Entry 5LGO (X-ray diffraction, 1.12 A resolution); this record covers chain A.

[Chain A]
Molecule: Cationic trypsin
From: Bos taurus
Notes: EC 3.4.21.4
UniProt: P00760 (TRY1_BOVIN); the construct lacks a stretch of the UniProt sequence and is renumbered around it, so the offset changes along the chain: 16-34 = UniProt 24-42; 37-67 = UniProt 43-73; 69-125 = UniProt 74-130; 127-130 = UniProt 131-134; 6 more segments
Amino-acid sequence (223 residues; each row starts with the number of its first residue; note: 10 numbers in that range are skipped by the numbering (no residue carries them; nothing is unmodelled there)):
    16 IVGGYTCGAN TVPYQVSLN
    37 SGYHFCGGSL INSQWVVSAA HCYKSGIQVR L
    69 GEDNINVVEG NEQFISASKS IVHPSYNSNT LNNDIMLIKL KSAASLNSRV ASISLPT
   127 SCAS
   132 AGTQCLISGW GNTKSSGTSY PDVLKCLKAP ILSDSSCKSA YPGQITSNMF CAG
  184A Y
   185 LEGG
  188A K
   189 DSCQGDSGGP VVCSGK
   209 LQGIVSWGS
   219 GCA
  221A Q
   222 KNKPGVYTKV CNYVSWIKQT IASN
Disulfides: Cys22-Cys157, Cys42-Cys58, Cys128-Cys232, Cys136-Cys201, Cys168-Cys182, Cys191-Cys220
Bound ions: Ca2+: Glu70, Asn72, Val75, Glu77, Glu80
Residues lining bound ligands: 6VZ ((2S,4S)-1-[4-(aminomethyl)-3-methoxy-phenyl]carbonyl-4-[4-(2-cyclopropylethoxy)-6,8-dihydro-5H-pyrido[3,4-d]pyrimidin-7-yl]-N-methyl-pyrrolidine-2-carboxamide): Phe41, His57, Ser96, Asn97, Thr98, Leu99, Gln175, Asp189, Ser190, Cys191, Gln192, Gly193, Asp194, Ser195, Val213, Ser214, Trp215, Gly216, Ser217, Gly219, Cys220, Gly226
UniProt features mapped onto this chain:
  - active site (Charge relay system): His57, Asp102, Ser195
  - binding site (Ca(2+)): Glu70, Asn72, Val75, Glu80
  - binding site (substrate): Asp189, Ser190, Gln192, Gly193, Ser195

[Summary]
Chain A binds compound 6VZ. Glu70, Asn72, Val75, Glu77 and Glu80 form the Ca2+ site. UniProt lists 3
active-site residues, 4 Ca2+-binding residues and 5 substrate-binding residues.
Chain A is Cationic trypsin (Bos taurus); the structure, Trypsin inhibitors for the treatment of pancreatitis
- cpd 15, was determined by X-ray diffraction (same publication as 5LH4 and 5LH8).
